Entry 8ZB5 (X-ray diffraction, 2.60 A resolution); this record covers chains B and A.

== Chain B (and A) ==
Molecule: NAD(+) diphosphatase
From: Mycobacteroides abscessus
Notes: EC 3.6.1.22; chain A of this document is another copy of the same molecule, construct and numbering; everything in this record applies to it too
UniProt: A0A0U1C370 (A0A0U1C370_9MYCO); residues 1-310 here = UniProt positions 1-310
Chain sequence (318 residues; numbered 1 to 318; the number before each row is that of its first residue):
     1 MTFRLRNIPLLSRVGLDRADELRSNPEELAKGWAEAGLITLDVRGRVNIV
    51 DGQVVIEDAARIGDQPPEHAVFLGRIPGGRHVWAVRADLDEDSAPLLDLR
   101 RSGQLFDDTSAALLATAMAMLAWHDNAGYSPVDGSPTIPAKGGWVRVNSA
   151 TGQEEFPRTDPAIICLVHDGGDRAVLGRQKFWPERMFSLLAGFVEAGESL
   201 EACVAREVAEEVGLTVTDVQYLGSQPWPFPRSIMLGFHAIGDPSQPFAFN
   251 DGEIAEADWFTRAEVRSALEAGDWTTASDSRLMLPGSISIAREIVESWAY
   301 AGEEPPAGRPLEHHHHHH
Unresolved in the structure: 1-2, 273-277, 302-318 (chain A: 1, 277-278, 302-318)
Construct notes: expression tag (311-318)
Ion coordination: Ca2+ site 1 near Glu21 (its only coordinating residue here); Ca2+ site 2 near Asp92 (its only coordinating residue here); Ca2+ site 3: Ala191, Glu211, Glu253 (together with adenosine monophosphate); Ca2+ site 4: Glu207 (together with adenosine monophosphate); Ca2+ site 5: Glu207, Glu211, Asp251 (together with adenosine monophosphate); Ca2+ site 6 near Asp258 (its only coordinating residue here)
Ligand contacts: adenosine monophosphate (AMP): Arg158, Asp160, Ala191, Gly192, Phe193, Glu207, Glu211, Arg231, Asp251, Glu253

== How chain B and chain A interact ==
Residue-residue contacts (74; chain B residue first):
  Arg4(B) - Gln220(A)
  Ser12(B) - Ser199(A)  hydrogen bond (backbone-side chain)
  Arg18(B) - Glu195(A)  salt bridge
  Arg18(B) - Ala196(A)  hydrogen bond (side chain-backbone)
  Arg18(B) - Gly197(A)
  Arg18(B) - Glu198(A)
  Arg18(B) - Arg206(A)
  Asp20(B) - Glu210(A)
  Asp20(B) - Asp251(A)
  Arg23(B) - Glu195(A)  salt bridge
  Thr116(B) - Ala196(A)
  Thr116(B) - Gly197(A)
  Ala119(B) - Ala196(A)  hydrophobic
  Asn126(B) - Pro131(A)
  Ala127(B) - Pro131(A)
  Gly128(B) - Pro131(A)  hydrogen bond (backbone-backbone)
  Tyr129(B) - Ser130(A)
  Tyr129(B) - Pro131(A)  hydrogen bond (backbone-backbone)
  Tyr129(B) - Val132(A)
  Tyr129(B) - Asp133(A)
  Tyr129(B) - Gly134(A)
  Ser130(B) - Tyr129(A)
  Pro131(B) - Asn126(A)
  Pro131(B) - Ala127(A)  hydrogen bond (backbone-backbone)
  Pro131(B) - Gly128(A)  hydrogen bond (backbone-backbone)
  Pro131(B) - Tyr129(A)  hydrogen bond (backbone-backbone)
  Val132(B) - Asn126(A)
  Val132(B) - Tyr129(A)
  Asp133(B) - Tyr129(A)
  Gly134(B) - Tyr129(A)
  Phe156(B) - Arg158(A)  hydrogen bond (backbone-side chain)
  Pro157(B) - Arg158(A)  hydrogen bond (backbone-side chain)
  Arg158(B) - Phe156(A)  hydrogen bond (side chain-backbone)
  Arg158(B) - Pro157(A)  hydrogen bond (side chain-backbone)
  Arg158(B) - Arg158(A)
  Thr159(B) - Thr159(A)
  Thr159(B) - Pro161(A)
  Thr159(B) - Ala196(A)
  Pro161(B) - Thr159(A)
  Glu195(B) - Arg18(A)  salt bridge
  Glu195(B) - Arg23(A)  salt bridge
  Glu195(B) - Trp144(A)
  Ala196(B) - Arg18(A)  hydrogen bond (backbone-side chain)
  Ala196(B) - Thr116(A)
  Ala196(B) - Ala119(A)  hydrophobic
  Ala196(B) - Thr159(A)
  Gly197(B) - Arg18(A)
  Gly197(B) - Thr116(A)
  Gly197(B) - Pro226(A)
  Glu198(B) - Arg18(A)
  Glu198(B) - Pro226(A)
  Glu198(B) - Ile233(A)
  Ser199(B) - Ser12(A)
  Ser199(B) - Ser224(A)
  Leu200(B) - Tyr221(A)
  Leu200(B) - Ser224(A)  hydrogen bond (backbone-side chain)
  Leu200(B) - Leu235(A)  hydrophobic
  Glu201(B) - Tyr221(A)  hydrogen bond
  Glu201(B) - Ser224(A)  hydrogen bond
  Arg206(B) - Arg18(A)
  Glu210(B) - Asp20(A)
  Tyr221(B) - Leu200(A)
  Tyr221(B) - Glu201(A)  hydrogen bond
  Tyr221(B) - Tyr221(A)  hydrophobic
  Ser224(B) - Ser199(A)
  Ser224(B) - Leu200(A)  hydrogen bond (side chain-backbone)
  Ser224(B) - Glu201(A)  hydrogen bond
  Pro226(B) - Gly197(A)
  Pro226(B) - Glu198(A)
  Pro226(B) - Ser199(A)
  Ile233(B) - Glu198(A)
  Ile233(B) - Leu200(A)  hydrophobic
  Leu235(B) - Leu200(A)  hydrophobic
  Asp251(B) - Asp20(A)
Interface residues without a listed pair, chain B (45 interface residues in all): Leu11, Val14, Ala115, Met120, Trp144, Val194, Gly223, Gln225, Phe237
Interface residues without a listed pair, chain A (45 interface residues in all): Leu11, Ala115, Met120, Asp125, Val194, Ala202, Gly223, Phe237

== Overview ==
The chain B/chain A interface involves 45 residues from each chain; the contacts include 18 hydrogen bonds and
4 salt bridges. Polar contacts include Arg18(B)-Glu195(A), Arg23(B)-Glu195(A) and Ser12(B)-Ser199(A). Ligands
of chain B: adenosine monophosphate. Ala191(B), Glu211(B) and Glu253(B) coordinate Ca2+ site 3.
Both chains are NAD(+) diphosphatase (Mycobacteroides abscessus). Entry 8ZB5 (Crystal structure of NudC from
Mycobacterium abscessus in complex with AMP) was determined by X-ray diffraction, deposited together with 8ZB3
and 8ZB4.
